Entry 5VNM (X-ray diffraction, 2.77 A resolution); this record covers chains A and B of the 3 polymer chains in the assembly.

# Chain A
Protein: Protein transport protein Sec23A
Organism: Homo sapiens
UniProt: Q15436 (SC23A_HUMAN); residue numbers follow UniProt; this construct covers 1-764
Amino-acid sequence (764 residues; numbered 1 to 764; the number before each row is that of its first residue):
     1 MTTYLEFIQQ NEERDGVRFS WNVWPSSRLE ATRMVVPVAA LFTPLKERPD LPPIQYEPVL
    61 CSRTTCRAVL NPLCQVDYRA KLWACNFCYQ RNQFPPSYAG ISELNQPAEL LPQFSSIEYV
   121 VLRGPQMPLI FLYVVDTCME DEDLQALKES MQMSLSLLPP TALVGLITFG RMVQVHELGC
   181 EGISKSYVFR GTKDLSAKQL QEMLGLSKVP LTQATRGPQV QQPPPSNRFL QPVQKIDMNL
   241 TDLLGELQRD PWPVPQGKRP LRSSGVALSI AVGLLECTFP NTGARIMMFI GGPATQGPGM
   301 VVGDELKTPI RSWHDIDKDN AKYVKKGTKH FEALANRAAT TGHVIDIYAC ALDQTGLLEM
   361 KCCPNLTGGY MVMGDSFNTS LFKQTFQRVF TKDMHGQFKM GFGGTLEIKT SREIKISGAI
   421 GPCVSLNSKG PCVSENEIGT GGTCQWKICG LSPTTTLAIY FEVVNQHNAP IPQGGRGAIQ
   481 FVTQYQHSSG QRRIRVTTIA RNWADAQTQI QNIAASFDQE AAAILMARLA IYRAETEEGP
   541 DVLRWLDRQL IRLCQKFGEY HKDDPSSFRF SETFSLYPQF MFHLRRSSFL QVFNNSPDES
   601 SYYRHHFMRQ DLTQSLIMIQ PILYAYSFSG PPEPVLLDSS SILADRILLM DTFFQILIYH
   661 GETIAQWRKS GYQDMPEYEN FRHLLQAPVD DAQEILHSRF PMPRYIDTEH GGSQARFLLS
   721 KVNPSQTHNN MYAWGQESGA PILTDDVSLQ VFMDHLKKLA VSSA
Disordered / not traced: 1-2, 206-222, 465-474, 538-540, 667-678, 724-745
Ion coordination: Zn2+: C61, C66, C85, C88

# Chain B
Protein: Protein transport protein Sec24A
Organism: Homo sapiens
UniProt: O95486 (SC24A_HUMAN); residue numbers follow UniProt; this construct covers 346-1093
Amino-acid sequence (748 residues; numbered 346 to 1093; the number before each row is that of its first residue):
   346 EGLRVVNLLQ ERNMLPSTPL KPPVPNLHED IQKLNCNPEL FRCTLTSIPQ TQALLNKAKL
   406 PLGLLLHPFK DLVQLPVVTS STIVRCRSCR TYINPFVSFL DQRRWKCNLC YRVNDVPEEF
   466 LYNPLTRVYG EPHRRPEVQN ATIEFMAPSE YMLRPPQPPV YLFVFDVSHN AVETGYLNSV
   526 CQSLLDNLDL LPGNTRTKIG FITFDSTIHF YGLQESLSQP QMLIVSDIED VFIPMPENLL
   586 VNLNESKELV QDLLKTLPQM FTKTLETQSA LGPALQAAFK LMSPTGGRMS VFQTQLPTLG
   646 VGALKPREEP NHRSSAKDIH MTPSTDFYKK LALDCSGQQV AVDLFLLSGQ YSDLASLGCI
   706 SRYSAGSVYY YPSYHHQHNP VQVQKLQKEL QRYLTRKIGF EAVMRIRCTK GLSIHTFHGN
   766 FFVRSTDLLS LPNVNPDAGY AVQMSVEESL TDTQLVSFQS ALLYTSSKGE RRIRVHTLCL
   826 PVVSTLNDVF LGADVQAISG LLANMAVDRS MTASLSDARD ALVNAVIDSL SAYRSSVLSN
   886 QQPGLMVPFS LRLFPLFVLA LLKQKSFQTG TNARLDERIF AMCQVKNQPL VYLMLTTHPS
   946 LYRVDNLSDE GALNISDRTI PQPPILQLSV EKLSRDGAFL MDAGSVLMLW VGKNCTQNFL
  1006 SQVLGVQNYA SIPQPMTDLP ELDTPESARI IAFISWLREQ RPFFPILYVI ADESPMKANF
  1066 LQNMIEDRTE SALSYYEFLL HIQQQVNK
Disordered / not traced: 467-475, 663-665, 883-887
Differences from the reference sequence: conflict A1056 (Arg in O95486)
Curated features (UniProtKB/Swiss-Prot):
  - region: C431 to C455 (Zinc finger-like)
  - binding site (Zn(2+)): C431, C434, C452, C455
  - mutagenesis: R541 (R541A: Decreased ability to interact with and package the SNARE SEC22B cargo into COPII vesicles. Has no effect on other cargos packaging)
Ion coordination: Zn2+: C431, C434, C452, C455
Residues lining bound ligands: 4-phenyl-butanoic acid (CLT): R430, Y437, V748, R750, R752, A806, L807, L808, I818

# Interface between chain A and chain B
Pairs across the interface - 34 pairs, chain A then chain B:
  E181(A) - Q564(B)
  G182(A) - Q564(B)  hydrogen bond (backbone-side chain)
  I183(A) - Q564(B)
  I183(A) - P565(B)
  I183(A) - Q566(B)
  I183(A) - M605(B)  hydrophobic
  S184(A) - Q564(B)  hydrogen bond (backbone-side chain)
  S184(A) - P565(B)  hydrogen bond (side chain-backbone)
  S184(A) - Q566(B)
  S184(A) - M567(B)
  K185(A) - M567(B)
  K185(A) - I569(B)
  S186(A) - M567(B)  hydrogen bond (backbone-backbone)
  S186(A) - L568(B)
  S186(A) - I569(B)  hydrogen bond (backbone-backbone)
  Y187(A) - I569(B)
  V188(A) - L568(B)  hydrophobic
  V188(A) - I569(B)  hydrogen bond (backbone-backbone)
  V188(A) - F577(B)  hydrophobic
  V188(A) - P579(B)  hydrophobic
  F189(A) - S571(B)
  R190(A) - D575(B)  salt bridge
  R190(A) - V576(B)
  R190(A) - F577(B)
  K193(A) - D572(B)  salt bridge
  K193(A) - D575(B)  salt bridge
  M203(A) - S571(B)
  E246(A) - L562(B)
  E246(A) - S563(B)  hydrogen bond
  Q248(A) - Q559(B)  hydrogen bond
  Q248(A) - S561(B)
  Q248(A) - L562(B)
  W252(A) - P579(B)
  W252(A) - P581(B)  hydrophobic
Interface residues without a listed pair, chain A (18 interface residues in all): M172, Q174, P251
Interface residues without a listed pair, chain B (22 interface residues in all): V570, I578, M580, T601

# In short
18 residues of chain A face 22 of chain B across their interface, with 8 hydrogen bonds and 3 salt bridges.
Polar pairs include R190(A)-D575(B), K193(A)-D572(B) and K193(A)-D575(B). Bound to chain B: 4-phenyl-butanoic
acid.
Chain A is Protein transport protein Sec23A and chain B is Protein transport protein Sec24A, both from Homo
sapiens; the structure, Crystal structure of Sec23a/Sec24a/Sec22 complexed with 4-phenylbutyric acid (15mM
soaking), was determined by X-ray diffraction together with 5VNE, 5VNF, 5VNG, 5VNH, 5VNI, 5VNJ and 4 further
entries from the same study.
